PDB entry 7AZG | X-ray diffraction, 2.92 A resolution | chains B and J of the 4 polymer chains in the assembly

# Chain B
Name: Beta sliding clamp
From: Escherichia coli 2-427-07_S4_C3
UniProtKB: A0A073FMV0 (A0A073FMV0_ECOLX); residue numbers follow UniProt; this construct covers 1-366
Chain sequence (386 residues; each row starts with the number of its first residue; numbers below 1 keep their minus sign (Met-19 is residue -19)):
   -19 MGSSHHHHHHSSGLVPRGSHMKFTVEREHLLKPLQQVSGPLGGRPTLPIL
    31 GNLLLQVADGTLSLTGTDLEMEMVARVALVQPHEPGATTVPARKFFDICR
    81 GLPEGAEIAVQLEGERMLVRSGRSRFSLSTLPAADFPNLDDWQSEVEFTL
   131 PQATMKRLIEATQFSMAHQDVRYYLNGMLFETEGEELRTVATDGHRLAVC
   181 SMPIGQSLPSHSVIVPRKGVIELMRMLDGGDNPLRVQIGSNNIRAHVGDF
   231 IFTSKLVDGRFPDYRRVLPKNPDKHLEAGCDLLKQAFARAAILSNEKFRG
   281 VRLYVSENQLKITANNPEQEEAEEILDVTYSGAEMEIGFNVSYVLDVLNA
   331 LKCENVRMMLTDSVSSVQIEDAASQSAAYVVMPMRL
Not modelled in the structure: -19 to -2
Construct notes: initiating methionine (-19); expression tag (-18 to 0)

# Chain J
Name: Peptide 4
Chain sequence (6 residues; row label = number of the first residue in the row):
     1 GQAXLF
Modified positions: Ala3 (2-amino-3-cyclohexyl-propionic acid; ALC); SOQ (N-methyl-L-aspartic acid) at position 4

# Chain B / chain J interface
Pairs across the interface - 26 pairs, chain B then chain J:
  Arg152(B) - Phe6(J)
  Thr172(B) - Leu5(J)
  Gly174(B) - SOQ_4(J)
  Gly174(B) - Leu5(J)  hydrogen bond (backbone-backbone)
  Gly174(B) - Phe6(J)
  His175(B) - Gln2(J)
  His175(B) - Ala3(J)
  His175(B) - Leu5(J)
  Arg176(B) - Leu5(J)
  Leu177(B) - Leu5(J)
  Pro242(B) - Phe6(J)  hydrophobic
  Val247(B) - Leu5(J)  hydrophobic
  Val247(B) - Phe6(J)  hydrophobic
  Tyr323(B) - Gln2(J)
  Val344(B) - Ala3(J)
  Val360(B) - Leu5(J)  hydrophobic
  Met362(B) - Gln2(J)  hydrogen bond (backbone-side chain)
  Met362(B) - Ala3(J)
  Met362(B) - SOQ_4(J)
  Met362(B) - Leu5(J)  hydrophobic
  Pro363(B) - Gln2(J)  hydrogen bond (backbone-side chain)
  Pro363(B) - Ala3(J)  hydrogen bond (backbone-backbone)
  Met364(B) - Gly1(J)
  Met364(B) - Gln2(J)
  Arg365(B) - Gly1(J)  hydrogen bond (backbone-backbone)
  Arg365(B) - Ala3(J)
Other interface residues (no listed pair), chain B (18 interface residues in all): Asn320, Ser346, Val361

# In short
The interface between chain B and chain J involves 18 residues on one side and 6 on the other, with 5 hydrogen
bonds. Polar contacts include Met362(B)-Gln2(J), Pro363(B)-Gln2(J) and Gly174(B)-Leu5(J).
Here chain B is Beta sliding clamp (Escherichia coli 2-427-07_S4_C3) and chain J is Peptide 4. Entry 7AZG (DNA
polymerase sliding clamp from Escherichia coli with peptide 4 bound) was determined by X-ray diffraction,
deposited together with 7AZ5, 7AZ6, 7AZ8, 7AZC, 7AZD, 7AZE and 3 further entries.
